5KFV - chains A and P of the 3 polymer chains in the assembly; structure by X-ray diffraction, 1.60 A resolution.

# Chain A
Protein: DNA polymerase eta
Source organism: Homo sapiens
Notes: EC 2.7.7.7
UniProt: Q9Y253 (POLH_HUMAN); numbering as in UniProt (aligned over 1-432)
Chain sequence (435 residues; row label = number of the first residue in the row; numbers below 1 keep their minus sign (Gly-2 is residue -2)):
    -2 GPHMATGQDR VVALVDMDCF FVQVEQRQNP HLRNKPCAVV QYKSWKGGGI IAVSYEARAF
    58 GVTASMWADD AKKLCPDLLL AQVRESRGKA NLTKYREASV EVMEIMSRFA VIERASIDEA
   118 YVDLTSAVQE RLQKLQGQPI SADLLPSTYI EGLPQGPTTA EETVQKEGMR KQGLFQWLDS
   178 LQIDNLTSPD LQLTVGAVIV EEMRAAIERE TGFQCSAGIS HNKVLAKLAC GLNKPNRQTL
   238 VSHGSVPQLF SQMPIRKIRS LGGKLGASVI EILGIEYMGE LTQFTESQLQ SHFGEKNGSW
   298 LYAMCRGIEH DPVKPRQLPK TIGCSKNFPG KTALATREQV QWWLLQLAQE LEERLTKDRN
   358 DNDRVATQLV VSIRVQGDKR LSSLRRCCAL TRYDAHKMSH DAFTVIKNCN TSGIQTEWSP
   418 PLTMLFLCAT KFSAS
Unresolved in the structure: 155-159
Construct notes: expression tag (-2 to 0); engineered mutation Ala61 (Arg in Q9Y253)
Ion coordination: Mg2+ site 1: Asp13, Asp115, Glu116 (together with 2'-deoxyadenosine 5'-triphosphate) (shared with DT8(P) of chain P); Ca2+: Asp13, Met14, Asp115 (together with 2'-deoxyadenosine 5'-triphosphate); Mg2+ site 2: Asp13, Met14, Asp115 (together with 2'-deoxyadenosine 5'-triphosphate); K+: Asp13, Asp115, Glu116 (together with 2'-deoxyadenosine 5'-triphosphate) (shared with DT8(P) of chain P)
Residues lining bound ligands:
  - : Asp13, Met14, Asp15, Asp115, Lys231
  - 2'-deoxyadenosine 5'-triphosphate (DTP): Asp13, Met14, Asp15, Cys16, Phe17, Phe18, Ile48, Ala49, Tyr52, Arg55, Ile114, Asp115, Lys231

# Chain P
Molecule: 8-nt DNA strand
Sequence (8 nucleotides; numbered 1 to 8; the number before each row is that of its first residue):
     1 AGCGTCAT
Ion coordination: Mg2+: DT8 (together with 2'-deoxyadenosine 5'-triphosphate) (shared with Asp13(A), Asp115(A), Glu116(A) of chain A); K+: DT8 (together with 2'-deoxyadenosine 5'-triphosphate) (shared with Asp13(A), Asp115(A), Glu116(A) of chain A)

# Interface between chain A and chain P
Residue-residue contacts (24):
  Ser113(A) with DT8(P), hydrogen bond to the phosphate
  Asp115(A) with DT8(P), phosphate contact
  Glu116(A) with DT8(P), phosphate contact
  Lys224(A) with DA7(P), phosphate contact; DT8(P), salt bridge to the phosphate
  Ile255(A) with DA7(P), phosphate contact
  Arg256(A) with DA7(P), phosphate contact
  Ser257(A) with DC6(P), phosphate contact; DA7(P), hydrogen bond to the phosphate
  Leu258(A) with DA7(P), hydrogen bond to the phosphate
  Gly259(A) with DA7(P), hydrogen bond to the phosphate
  Gly260(A) with DC6(P), phosphate contact; DA7(P), phosphate contact
  Lys261(A) with DT5(P), salt bridge to the phosphate; DC6(P), hydrogen bond to the phosphate
  Leu262(A) with DC6(P), hydrogen bond to the phosphate
  Arg377(A) with DC3(P), phosphate contact; DG4(P), salt bridge to the phosphate
  Leu381(A) with DC3(P), phosphate contact
  Arg382(A) with DG2(P), sugar contact; DC3(P), hydrogen bond to the phosphate; DG4(P), base contact
  Arg383(A) with DG2(P), phosphate contact
  Cys384(A) with DG2(P), hydrogen bond to the phosphate
Also at the interface, not in a pair above, chain A (19 interface residues in all): Ser379, Ser380
Also at the interface, not in a pair above, chain P (8 interface residues in all): DA1

# In short
The interface between chain A and chain P involves 19 residues on one side and 8 on the other, with 8 hydrogen
bonds and 3 salt bridges. Among the polar pairs are Ser113(A)-DT8(P), Ser257(A)-DA7(P) and Leu258(A)-DA7(P).
Chain A binds compounds CA/MG and 2'-deoxyadenosine 5'-triphosphate.
Chain A is DNA polymerase eta (Homo sapiens) and chain P is an 8-nt DNA strand; the structure, Human DNA
polymerase eta R61A-DNA ternary complex: reaction with 1 mM Mg2+ for 140s, was determined by X-ray diffraction
(same publication as 5KFA, 5KFB, 5KFC, 5KFD, 5KFE, 5KFF and 28 further entries).
